8EUQ - chains A and B of the 4 polymer chains in the assembly; structure by X-ray diffraction, 3.09 A resolution.

Chain A:
Name: HLA class II histocompatibility antigen, DR alpha chain
Organism: Homo sapiens
Reference sequence: P01903 (DRA_HUMAN); residues 3-181 here correspond to UniProt positions 28-206 (UniProt number = residue number + 25)
Sequence (188 residues; row label = number of the first residue in the row):
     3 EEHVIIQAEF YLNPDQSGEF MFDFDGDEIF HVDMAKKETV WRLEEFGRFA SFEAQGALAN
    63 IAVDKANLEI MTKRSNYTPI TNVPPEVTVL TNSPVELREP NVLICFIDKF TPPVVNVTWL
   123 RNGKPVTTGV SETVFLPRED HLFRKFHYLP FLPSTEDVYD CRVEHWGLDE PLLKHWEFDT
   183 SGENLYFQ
Disordered / not traced: 188-190
Sequence notes: expression tag (182-190)
Cystine bridges: Cys-107/Cys-163
Covalently attached groups: N-acetylglucosamine (NAG) linked to Asn-118

Chain B:
Name: Hemagglutinin HA1 chain, HLA class II histocompatibility antigen DR beta chain
Organism: Influenza A virus
Reference sequence: chimeric construct of P04664, A0A1V1IGJ9: residues 3-17 from P04664 (HEMA_I69A0) positions 304-318 (UniProt number = residue number + 301); residues 30-219 from A0A1V1IGJ9 positions 30-219 (same numbers)
Sequence (226 residues; numbered 3 to 228; the number before each row is that of its first residue):
     3 GAPKYVKQNT LKLATSGGSG SIEGRGSGDT RPRFLEQVKH ECHFFNGTER VRFLDRYFYH
    63 QEEYVRFDSD VGEYRAVTEL GRPDAEYWNS QKDLLEQKRA AVDTYCRHNY GVGESFTVQR
   123 RVYPEVTVYP AKTQPLQHHN LLVCSVNGFY PGSIEVRWFR NGQEEKTGVV STGLIQNGDW
   183 TFQTLVMLET VPRSGEVYTC QVEHPSLTSP LTVEWRATGG ENLYFQ
Disordered / not traced: 3, 24-31, 135-141, 220-228
Sequence notes: engineered mutation Gly-3 (Ala304 in P04664), Ala-4 (Cys305 in P04664); linker (18-29); expression tag (220-228)
Cystine bridges: Cys-44/Cys-108, Cys-146/Cys-202
Covalently attached groups: N-acetylglucosamine (NAG) linked to Asn-48
What the authors report for this chain:
  - mutagenesis - F60V/H62N: unchanged binding to c44H10

Interface between chain A and chain B:
Contacting residue pairs - 159 pairs, chain A then chain B:
  Glu-3(A) with His-45(B), salt bridge; Phe-46(B); Phe-47(B)
  Glu-4(A) with Phe-46(B), hydrogen bond (backbone-backbone); Asn-48(B), hydrogen bond (side chain-backbone); Gly-49(B), hydrogen bond (side chain-backbone)
  His-5(A) with His-45(B); Phe-46(B), hydrogen bond (backbone-backbone); Tyr-112(B); Val-120(B)
  Val-6(A) with Cys-44(B); His-45(B)
  Ile-7(A) with His-42(B); Glu-43(B); Cys-44(B), hydrogen bond (backbone-backbone); Phe-46(B), hydrophobic; Tyr-112(B), hydrophobic
  Ile-8(A) with His-42(B); Glu-43(B)
  Gln-9(A) with Lys-9(B); Gln-10(B), hydrogen bond (side chain-backbone); Val-40(B); Lys-41(B); His-42(B), hydrogen bond (backbone-backbone); Tyr-107(B), hydrogen bond
  Ala-10(A) with Val-40(B)
  Glu-11(A) with Thr-12(B), hydrogen bond; Gln-39(B); Val-40(B), hydrogen bond (backbone-backbone); His-42(B), salt bridge
  Phe-12(A) with Leu-37(B), hydrophobic; Glu-38(B)
  Tyr-13(A) with Phe-36(B); Leu-37(B); Glu-38(B), hydrogen bond (backbone-backbone)
  Leu-14(A) with Arg-35(B); Phe-36(B); Leu-37(B), hydrophobic
  Asn-15(A) with Arg-35(B); Phe-36(B), hydrogen bond (backbone-backbone)
  Pro-16(A) with Arg-33(B); Pro-34(B); Arg-35(B)
  Asp-17(A) with Arg-35(B), salt bridge
  Phe-24(A) with Tyr-7(B), hydrophobic; Asn-111(B)
  Phe-26(A) with Thr-119(B); Val-120(B), hydrophobic; Tyr-152(B); Trp-182(B), hydrophobic
  Gly-28(A) with Gln-178(B), hydrogen bond (backbone-side chain)
  Asp-29(A) with Tyr-152(B); Gln-178(B); Gly-180(B); Trp-182(B); Phe-184(B)
  Glu-30(A) with Trp-182(B), hydrogen bond (backbone-side chain)
  Ile-31(A) with Tyr-7(B); Trp-182(B), hydrophobic
  Arg-44(A) with Gly-180(B), hydrogen bond (side chain-backbone); Asp-181(B); Trp-182(B)
  Leu-45(A) with Arg-122(B); Asp-181(B); Trp-182(B), hydrophobic
  Phe-48(A) with Phe-118(B), hydrophobic; Trp-182(B)
  Phe-51(A) with Pro-5(B); Phe-118(B), hydrophobic
  Ala-52(A) with Pro-5(B); Tyr-7(B), hydrophobic; Val-114(B), hydrophobic; Phe-118(B), hydrophobic
  Ser-53(A) with Pro-5(B), hydrogen bond (side chain-backbone); Lys-6(B); Tyr-7(B), hydrogen bond (backbone-backbone)
  Phe-54(A) with Tyr-7(B), hydrophobic
  Gly-58(A) with Lys-9(B), hydrogen bond (backbone-side chain)
  Asn-62(A) with Lys-9(B), hydrogen bond; Gln-10(B), hydrogen bond (side chain-backbone); Asn-11(B); Thr-12(B), hydrogen bond
  Val-65(A) with Thr-12(B); Leu-13(B); Lys-14(B)
  Asp-66(A) with Thr-12(B); Glu-38(B); Val-40(B)
  Asn-69(A) with Thr-12(B); Leu-13(B), hydrogen bond (side chain-backbone); Lys-14(B); Leu-15(B), hydrogen bond (side chain-backbone); Glu-38(B)
  Leu-70(A) with Phe-36(B); Leu-37(B); Glu-38(B)
  Ile-72(A) with Leu-15(B), hydrophobic; Ala-16(B)
  Met-73(A) with Leu-15(B), hydrophobic; Glu-38(B); Phe-60(B); Tyr-61(B), hydrophobic; Tyr-66(B), hydrophobic
  Thr-74(A) with Phe-36(B); Tyr-61(B)
  Lys-75(A) with Gly-20(B)
  Arg-76(A) with Ala-16(B), hydrogen bond (side chain-backbone); Ser-18(B); Gly-19(B); Leu-82(B), hydrogen bond (side chain-backbone); Asp-86(B), salt bridge
  Ser-77(A) with Tyr-61(B), hydrogen bond
  Asn-78(A) with Ser-21(B); Gly-22(B)
  Tyr-79(A) with Ser-21(B); Gly-22(B); Ser-23(B); Phe-36(B)
  Thr-80(A) with Phe-36(B); Tyr-61(B), hydrogen bond (backbone-side chain); His-62(B), hydrogen bond (backbone-side chain)
  Pro-81(A) with Pro-34(B), hydrophobic; Arg-35(B); Phe-36(B), hydrophobic; His-62(B), hydrogen bond (backbone-side chain)
  Ile-82(A) with Arg-35(B), hydrogen bond (backbone-backbone); Leu-37(B), hydrophobic; His-62(B), hydrogen bond (backbone-side chain); Gln-63(B)
  Leu-92(A) with Ile-177(B), hydrophobic; Gln-185(B)
  Thr-93(A) with Gln-185(B), hydrogen bond (backbone-side chain)
  Asn-94(A) with Asn-149(B), hydrogen bond (backbone-side chain); Gln-185(B)
  Ser-95(A) with Asn-149(B)
  Pro-96(A) with Ser-147(B); Asn-149(B)
  Ile-106(A) with Asn-179(B)
  Thr-113(A) with Leu-37(B)
  Pro-115(A) with Leu-37(B)
  Pro-139(A) with Lys-41(B)
  Arg-140(A) with Lys-41(B), hydrogen bond (backbone-side chain)
  His-143(A) with Gln-39(B), hydrogen bond (backbone-side chain); Lys-41(B), hydrogen bond; Arg-58(B); Phe-60(B)
  Phe-145(A) with Leu-37(B), hydrophobic; Gln-39(B)
  Arg-146(A) with Gln-178(B)
  Phe-148(A) with Gln-178(B); Asn-179(B); Gly-180(B)
  Tyr-150(A) with Asn-179(B), hydrogen bond (side chain-backbone); Gly-180(B); Asp-181(B)
  Trp-168(A) with Arg-35(B)
  Gly-184(A) with Lys-134(B)
  Glu-185(A) with Lys-134(B)
  Leu-187(A) with Leu-187(B), hydrophobic
Also at the interface, not in a pair above, chain A (72 interface residues in all): Phe-22, Asp-27, Phe-32, Trp-43, Ala-61, Thr-83, Asp-142, Leu-144
Also at the interface, not in a pair above, chain B (71 interface residues in all): Val-8, Thr-17, Tyr-59, Gly-83, Pro-85, Glu-127, Thr-129, Tyr-131
Interface features reported in the paper:
  - epitope / paratope residues, chain A: Trp-168(A)
  - epitope / paratope residues, chain B: Phe-60(B), His-62(B)

In short:
72 residues of chain A face 71 of chain B across their interface; the contacts include 37 hydrogen bonds and 4
salt bridges. Polar contacts include Glu-3(A)/His-45(B), Glu-11(A)/His-42(B) and Asp-17(A)/Arg-35(B).
N-acetylglucosamine is covalently linked to Asn-118(A). The paper reports that F60V/H62N of chain B leave
binding to c44H10 unchanged; epitope/paratope residues Trp-168(A) and Phe-60(B) among others.
Here chain A is HLA class II histocompatibility antigen, DR alpha chain (Homo sapiens) and chain B is
Hemagglutinin HA1 chain, HLA class II histocompatibility antigen DR beta chain (Influenza A virus). Entry 8EUQ
(Crystal structure of HLA-DRA*01:01/HLA-DRB1*04:01 in complex with c44H10 Fab) was determined by X-ray
diffraction.
